PDB entry 6BYU | X-ray diffraction, 3.60 A resolution | chains C and D of the 6 polymer chains in the assembly

[Chain C]
Protein: DNA-directed RNA polymerase subunit beta
From: Escherichia coli
Notes: EC 2.7.7.6
UniProt: P0A8V2 (RPOB_ECOLI); residue numbers follow UniProt; this construct covers 1-1342
Chain sequence (1342 residues; row label = number of the first residue in the row):
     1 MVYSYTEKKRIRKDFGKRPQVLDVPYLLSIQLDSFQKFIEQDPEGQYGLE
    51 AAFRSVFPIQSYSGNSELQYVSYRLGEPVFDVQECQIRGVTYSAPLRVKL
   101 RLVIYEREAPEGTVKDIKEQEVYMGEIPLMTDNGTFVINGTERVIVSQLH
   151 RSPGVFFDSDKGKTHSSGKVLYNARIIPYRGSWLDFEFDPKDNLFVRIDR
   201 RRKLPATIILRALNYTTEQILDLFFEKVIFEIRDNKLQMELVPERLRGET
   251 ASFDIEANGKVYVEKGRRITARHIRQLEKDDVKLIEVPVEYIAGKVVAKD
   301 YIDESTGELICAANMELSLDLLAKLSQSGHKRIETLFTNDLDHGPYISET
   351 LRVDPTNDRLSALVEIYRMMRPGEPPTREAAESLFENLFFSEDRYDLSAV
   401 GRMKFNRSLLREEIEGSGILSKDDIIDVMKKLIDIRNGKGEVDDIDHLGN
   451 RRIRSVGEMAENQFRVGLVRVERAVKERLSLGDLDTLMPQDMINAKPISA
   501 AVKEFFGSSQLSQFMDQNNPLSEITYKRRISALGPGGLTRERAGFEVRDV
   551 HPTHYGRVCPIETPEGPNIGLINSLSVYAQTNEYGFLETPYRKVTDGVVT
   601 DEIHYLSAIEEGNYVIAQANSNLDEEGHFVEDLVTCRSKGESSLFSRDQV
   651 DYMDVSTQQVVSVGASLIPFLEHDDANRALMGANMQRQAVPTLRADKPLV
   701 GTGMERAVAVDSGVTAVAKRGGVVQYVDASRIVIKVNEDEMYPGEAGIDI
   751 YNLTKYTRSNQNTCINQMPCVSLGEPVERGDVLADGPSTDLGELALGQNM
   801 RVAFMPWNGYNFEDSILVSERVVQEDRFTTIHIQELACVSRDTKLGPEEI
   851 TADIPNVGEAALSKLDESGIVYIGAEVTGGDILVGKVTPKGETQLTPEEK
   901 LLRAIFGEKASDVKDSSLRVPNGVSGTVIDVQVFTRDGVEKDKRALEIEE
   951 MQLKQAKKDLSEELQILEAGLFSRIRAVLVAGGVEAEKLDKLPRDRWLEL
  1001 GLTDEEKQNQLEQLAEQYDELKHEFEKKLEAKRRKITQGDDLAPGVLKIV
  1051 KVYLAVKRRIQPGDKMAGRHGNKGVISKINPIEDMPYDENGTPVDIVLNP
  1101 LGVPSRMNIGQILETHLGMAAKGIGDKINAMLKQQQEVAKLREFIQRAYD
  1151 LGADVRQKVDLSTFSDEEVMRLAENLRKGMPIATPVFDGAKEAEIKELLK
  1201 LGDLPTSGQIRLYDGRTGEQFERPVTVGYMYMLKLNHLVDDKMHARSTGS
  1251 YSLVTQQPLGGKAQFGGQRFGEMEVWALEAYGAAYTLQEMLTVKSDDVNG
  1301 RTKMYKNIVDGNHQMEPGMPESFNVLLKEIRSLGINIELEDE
Not modelled in the structure: 1-2
Sequence notes: engineered mutation Y526 (His in P0A8V2)
Swiss-Prot annotation at these positions:
  - modified residue (N6-acetyllysine): K1022, K1200
Residues lining bound ligands: ECJ ((5R)-5-(6-amino-9H-purin-9-yl)-2-({[(S)-hydroxy(phosphonooxy)phosphoryl]oxy}methyl)-4-oxo-4,5-dihydrofuran-3-yl trihydrogen diphosphate): H1237, K1242, Q1268

[Chain D]
Protein: DNA-directed RNA polymerase subunit beta'
From: Escherichia coli
Notes: EC 2.7.7.6
UniProt: P0A8T7 (RPOC_ECOLI); residue numbers follow UniProt; this construct covers 1-1407
Chain sequence (1407 residues; row label = number of the first residue in the row):
     1 MKDLLKFLKAQTKTEEFDAIKIALASPDMIRSWSFGEVKKPETINYRTFK
    51 PERDGLFCARIFGPVKDYECLCGKYKRLKHRGVICEKCGVEVTQTKVRRE
   101 RMGHIELASPTAHIWFLKSLPSRIGLLLDMPLRDIERVLYFESYVVIEGG
   151 MTNLERQQILTEEQYLDALEEFGDEFDAKMGAEAIQALLKSMDLEQECEQ
   201 LREELNETNSETKRKKLTKRIKLLEAFVQSGNKPEWMILTVLPVLPPDLR
   251 PLVPLDGGRFATSDLNDLYRRVINRNNRLKRLLDLAAPDIIVRNEKRMLQ
   301 EAVDALLDNGRRGRAITGSNKRPLKSLADMIKGKQGRFRQNLLGKRVDYS
   351 GRSVITVGPYLRLHQCGLPKKMALELFKPFIYGKLELRGLATTIKAAKKM
   401 VEREEAVVWDILDEVIREHPVLLNRAPTLHRLGIQAFEPVLIEGKAIQLH
   451 PLVCAAYNADFDGDQMAVHVPLTLEAQLEARALMMSTNNILSPANGEPII
   501 VPSQDVVLGLYYMTRDCVNAKGEGMVLTGPKEAERLYRSGLASLHARVKV
   551 RITEYEKDANGELVAKTSLKDTTVGRAILWMIVPKGLPYSIVNQALGKKA
   601 ISKMLNTCYRILGLKPTVIFADQIMYTGFAYAARSGASVGIDDMVIPEKK
   651 HEIISEAEAEVAEIQEQFQSGLVTAGERYNKVIDIWAAANDRVSKAMMDN
   701 LQTETVINRDGQEEKQVSFNSIYMMADSGARGSAAQIRQLAGMRGLMAKP
   751 DGSIIETPITANFREGLNVLQYFISTHGARKGLADTALKTANSGYLTRRL
   801 VDVAQDLVVTEDDCGTHEGIMMTPVIEGGDVKEPLRDRVLGRVTAEDVLK
   851 PGTADILVPRNTLLHEQWCDLLEENSVDAVKVRSVVSCDTDFGVCAHCYG
   901 RDLARGHIINKGEAIGVIAAQSIGEPGTQLTMRTFHIGGAASRAAAESSI
   951 QVKNKGSIKLSNVKSVVNSSGKLVITSRNTELKLIDEFGRTKESYKVPYG
  1001 AVLAKGDGEQVAGGETVANWDPHTMPVITEVSGFVRFTDMIDGQTITRQT
  1051 DELTGLSSLVVLDSAERTAGGKDLRPALKIVDAQGNDVLIPGTDMPAQYF
  1101 LPGKAIVQLEDGVQISSGDTLARIPQESGGTKDITGGLPRVADLFEARRP
  1151 KEPAILAEISGIVSFGKETKGKRRLVITPVDGSDPYEEMIPKWRQLNVFE
  1201 GERVERGDVISDGPEAPHDILRLRGVHAVTRYIVNEVQDVYRLQGVKIND
  1251 KHIEVIVRQMLRKATIVNAGSSDFLEGEQVEYSRVKIANRELEANGKVGA
  1301 TYSRDLLGITKASLATESFISAASFQETTRVLTEAAVAGKRDELRGLKEN
  1351 VIVGRLIPAGTGYAYHQDRMRRRAAGEAPAAPQVTAEDASASLAELLNAG
  1401 LGGSDNE
Not modelled in the structure: 1-7, 334-336, 932-1134, 1377-1407
Swiss-Prot annotation at these positions:
  - binding site (Zn(2+)): C70, C72, C85, C88, C814, C888, C895, C898
  - binding site (Mg(2+)): D460, D462, D464
  - modified residue: K983 (N6-acetyllysine)
Ion coordination: Zn2+ site 1: C70, C72, C85, C88; Mg2+: D460, D462, D464; Zn2+ site 2: C814, C888, C895, C898
Residues lining bound ligands: ECJ ((5R)-5-(6-amino-9H-purin-9-yl)-2-({[(S)-hydroxy(phosphonooxy)phosphoryl]oxy}methyl)-4-oxo-4,5-dihydrofuran-3-yl trihydrogen diphosphate): R346, R352, N424, R425, A426, Q465, M466, A467

[How chain C and chain D interact]
Residue-residue contacts - 360 pairs, chain C then chain D:
  F545(C) - K781(D)
  F545(C) - A784(D)  hydrophobic
  R548(C) - R780(D)  hydrogen bond (backbone-side chain)
  D549(C) - P750(D)
  D549(C) - H777(D)  salt bridge
  D549(C) - R780(D)
  V550(C) - P750(D)
  V550(C) - T776(D)
  V550(C) - H777(D)
  V550(C) - R780(D)
  Y555(C) - V769(D)
  Y555(C) - F773(D)  hydrophobic
  C559(C) - R780(D)
  P560(C) - F773(D)  hydrophobic
  P560(C) - T776(D)
  P560(C) - R780(D)  hydrogen bond (backbone-side chain)
  I569(C) - R780(D)
  I569(C) - L783(D)
  G570(C) - R780(D)
  N573(C) - R780(D)
  Q618(C) - V769(D)
  Q618(C) - L770(D)
  N620(C) - N768(D)
  N620(C) - V769(D)
  E641(C) - K749(D)  salt bridge
  S642(C) - L770(D)
  T657(C) - V769(D)
  V660(C) - V769(D)  hydrophobic
  L671(C) - Y772(D)
  E672(C) - G766(D)
  E672(C) - L767(D)  hydrogen bond (backbone-backbone)
  H673(C) - F763(D)  hydrogen bond (side chain-backbone)
  H673(C) - R764(D)
  H673(C) - E765(D)  hydrogen bond (side chain-backbone)
  H673(C) - G766(D)
  D674(C) - Y772(D)  hydrogen bond (backbone-side chain)
  D675(C) - R744(D)  salt bridge
  D675(C) - F763(D)
  D675(C) - Y772(D)
  A676(C) - Y772(D)  hydrogen bond (backbone-side chain)
  A676(C) - S775(D)
  A676(C) - A779(D)  hydrophobic
  N677(C) - A779(D)
  N677(C) - L783(D)
  A679(C) - Y772(D)
  L680(C) - L783(D)  hydrophobic
  F804(C) - A637(D)
  F804(C) - S638(D)  hydrogen bond (backbone-side chain)
  M805(C) - A633(D)
  M805(C) - A637(D)
  P806(C) - D505(D)
  P806(C) - A632(D)
  P806(C) - A633(D)
  P806(C) - A637(D)
  N808(C) - P359(D)
  N808(C) - F629(D)
  N808(C) - A630(D)
  N808(C) - A633(D)
  G809(C) - V357(D)
  G809(C) - P359(D)
  G809(C) - F629(D)
  Y810(C) - P359(D)
  Y810(C) - Y360(D)
  N811(C) - D505(D)
  F812(C) - V357(D)  hydrophobic
  F812(C) - P451(D)
  F812(C) - C454(D)  hydrophobic
  F812(C) - S503(D)
  F812(C) - Q504(D)
  F812(C) - D505(D)
  F812(C) - F629(D)  hydrophobic
  E813(C) - A459(D)
  E813(C) - D460(D)
  E813(C) - F461(D)
  E813(C) - Q504(D)
  S815(C) - V357(D)
  S815(C) - F461(D)
  R841(C) - D256(D)
  R841(C) - G257(D)
  E892(C) - K66(D)  salt bridge
  E892(C) - E69(D)
  Q894(C) - L78(D)
  P897(C) - R77(D)
  G923(C) - K371(D)
  P1044(C) - G257(D)
  Q1061(C) - K445(D)
  P1062(C) - A446(D)
  G1063(C) - V354(D)
  K1065(C) - D462(D)
  K1065(C) - G463(D)
  K1073(C) - D462(D)  salt bridge
  G1074(C) - F461(D)
  V1075(C) - V354(D)  hydrophobic
  V1075(C) - T356(D)
  V1075(C) - F461(D)  hydrogen bond (backbone-backbone)
  V1075(C) - G463(D)
  I1076(C) - T356(D)
  S1077(C) - T356(D)
  S1077(C) - V357(D)
  N1099(C) - D505(D)  hydrogen bond
  P1100(C) - A637(D)
  P1100(C) - S638(D)
  P1100(C) - V639(D)  hydrophobic
  L1101(C) - Q504(D)
  L1101(C) - D505(D)
  L1101(C) - M725(D)  hydrophobic
  L1101(C) - R731(D)
  P1104(C) - M725(D)  hydrophobic
  S1105(C) - R731(D)  hydrogen bond
  S1105(C) - G732(D)
  S1105(C) - Q736(D)  hydrogen bond (backbone-side chain)
  R1106(C) - D460(D)  salt bridge
  R1106(C) - R731(D)
  M1107(C) - Q736(D)
  M1107(C) - Q739(D)
  M1107(C) - L740(D)  hydrophobic
  M1107(C) - F763(D)  hydrophobic
  I1109(C) - M644(D)  hydrophobic
  I1109(C) - L740(D)  hydrophobic
  I1109(C) - F763(D)
  I1112(C) - V639(D)  hydrophobic
  I1112(C) - I641(D)
  L1113(C) - I641(D)  hydrophobic
  H1116(C) - G640(D)
  H1116(C) - I641(D)
  F1187(C) - L767(D)
  F1187(C) - N768(D)
  F1187(C) - V769(D)
  F1187(C) - Y772(D)  hydrophobic
  E1192(C) - I641(D)
  E1192(C) - R764(D)  salt bridge
  K1196(C) - I641(D)
  K1196(C) - D642(D)  salt bridge
  S1207(C) - D642(D)
  Q1209(C) - G640(D)
  Q1209(C) - D643(D)
  E1219(C) - R538(D)  salt bridge
  E1219(C) - R634(D)  salt bridge
  F1221(C) - A633(D)
  F1221(C) - R634(D)
  E1222(C) - Y512(D)  hydrogen bond
  E1222(C) - Y537(D)  hydrogen bond
  E1222(C) - R634(D)
  E1222(C) - S635(D)
  E1222(C) - G636(D)
  R1223(C) - S635(D)
  R1223(C) - G636(D)
  R1223(C) - S638(D)
  R1223(C) - F719(D)  hydrogen bond (side chain-backbone)
  R1223(C) - N720(D)
  R1223(C) - S721(D)  hydrogen bond
  R1223(C) - M724(D)
  P1224(C) - S638(D)
  V1225(C) - G636(D)
  V1225(C) - S638(D)
  T1226(C) - S638(D)  hydrogen bond (backbone-side chain)
  T1226(C) - V639(D)  hydrogen bond (side chain-backbone)
  T1226(C) - G640(D)
  V1239(C) - K445(D)
  D1240(C) - K445(D)
  K1242(C) - R352(D)
  K1242(C) - S353(D)
  K1242(C) - V354(D)
  K1242(C) - Q465(D)  hydrogen bond
  M1243(C) - R352(D)
  M1243(C) - S353(D)
  M1243(C) - M372(D)  hydrophobic
  M1243(C) - K445(D)
  H1244(C) - G351(D)
  H1244(C) - R352(D)  hydrogen bond (backbone-backbone)
  H1244(C) - M372(D)
  A1245(C) - S350(D)
  A1245(C) - E375(D)
  R1246(C) - D348(D)  salt bridge
  R1246(C) - Y349(D)  hydrogen bond (backbone-backbone)
  R1246(C) - S350(D)  hydrogen bond (backbone-backbone)
  R1246(C) - E375(D)
  S1247(C) - D348(D)
  S1247(C) - Y349(D)  hydrogen bond (backbone-backbone)
  S1247(C) - E375(D)  hydrogen bond
  S1247(C) - L376(D)
  S1247(C) - K378(D)
  T1248(C) - Y349(D)
  Y1251(C) - D348(D)  hydrogen bond
  L1253(C) - R99(D)  hydrogen bond (backbone-side chain)
  L1253(C) - P251(D)  hydrophobic
  L1253(C) - V253(D)  hydrophobic
  V1254(C) - R99(D)  hydrogen bond (backbone-side chain)
  Q1256(C) - R99(D)
  Q1257(C) - K345(D)
  Q1257(C) - R346(D)
  P1258(C) - R346(D)
  P1258(C) - D348(D)
  Q1264(C) - E375(D)
  G1267(C) - R346(D)
  G1267(C) - V347(D)
  G1267(C) - S350(D)
  Q1268(C) - R346(D)
  Q1268(C) - V347(D)  hydrogen bond (backbone-backbone)
  Q1268(C) - S350(D)  hydrogen bond (backbone-side chain)
  Q1268(C) - G351(D)
  Q1268(C) - R352(D)  hydrogen bond
  Q1268(C) - A467(D)
  Q1268(C) - H469(D)
  R1269(C) - G344(D)
  R1269(C) - K345(D)
  R1269(C) - R346(D)
  F1270(C) - G344(D)
  F1270(C) - K345(D)  hydrogen bond (backbone-backbone)
  F1270(C) - V347(D)  hydrophobic
  F1270(C) - H469(D)
  G1271(C) - G344(D)
  E1272(C) - L342(D)
  E1272(C) - R798(D)
  M1273(C) - T428(D)
  E1274(C) - N424(D)
  E1274(C) - A426(D)
  E1274(C) - T428(D)  hydrogen bond
  E1274(C) - I434(D)
  W1276(C) - T797(D)
  W1276(C) - R798(D)
  W1276(C) - V801(D)  hydrophobic
  W1276(C) - V917(D)
  W1276(C) - Q921(D)
  A1277(C) - R431(D)
  A1277(C) - I434(D)  hydrophobic
  A1277(C) - Q921(D)
  L1278(C) - I434(D)  hydrophobic
  L1278(C) - M484(D)  hydrophobic
  E1279(C) - Q805(D)  hydrogen bond
  E1279(C) - A914(D)
  E1279(C) - V917(D)
  E1279(C) - L1347(D)
  E1279(C) - I1357(D)
  A1280(C) - R431(D)  hydrogen bond (backbone-side chain)
  A1280(C) - E913(D)
  A1280(C) - V917(D)  hydrophobic
  A1280(C) - Q921(D)
  Y1281(C) - R431(D)  hydrogen bond (side chain-backbone)
  Y1281(C) - L432(D)
  Y1281(C) - I434(D)  hydrogen bond (side chain-backbone)
  Y1281(C) - Q435(D)
  Y1281(C) - M484(D)  hydrophobic
  Y1281(C) - N489(D)  hydrogen bond
  G1282(C) - E479(D)
  G1282(C) - L483(D)
  G1282(C) - G1360(D)
  G1282(C) - T1361(D)  hydrogen bond (backbone-side chain)
  A1283(C) - E479(D)
  A1283(C) - L483(D)
  A1283(C) - M484(D)  hydrophobic
  A1284(C) - E479(D)  hydrogen bond (backbone-side chain)
  A1284(C) - L1356(D)
  A1284(C) - A1359(D)
  A1284(C) - T1361(D)  hydrogen bond (backbone-side chain)
  A1284(C) - G1362(D)
  Y1285(C) - E475(D)
  Y1285(C) - E479(D)  hydrogen bond (backbone-side chain)
  Y1285(C) - L1356(D)
  Y1285(C) - T1361(D)
  T1286(C) - L422(D)
  T1286(C) - A476(D)
  T1286(C) - E479(D)  hydrogen bond (backbone-side chain)
  L1287(C) - V1351(D)  hydrophobic
  L1287(C) - I1357(D)  hydrophobic
  Q1288(C) - G1354(D)
  Q1288(C) - R1355(D)
  Q1288(C) - L1356(D)
  E1289(C) - V470(D)
  E1289(C) - P471(D)
  E1289(C) - L472(D)  hydrogen bond (side chain-backbone)
  E1289(C) - T473(D)  hydrogen bond (side chain-backbone)
  E1289(C) - A476(D)
  M1290(C) - V347(D)
  M1290(C) - H469(D)
  L1291(C) - K345(D)
  L1291(C) - V1351(D)
  L1291(C) - G1354(D)
  T1292(C) - G1354(D)
  K1294(C) - V347(D)
  K1294(C) - D348(D)  hydrogen bond (backbone-backbone)
  K1294(C) - Y349(D)
  K1294(C) - V470(D)  hydrogen bond (side chain-backbone)
  K1294(C) - L472(D)
  S1295(C) - K345(D)
  S1295(C) - R346(D)  hydrogen bond (side chain-backbone)
  D1296(C) - K345(D)  salt bridge
  V1298(C) - K96(D)
  M1304(C) - L472(D)  hydrophobic
  M1304(C) - T473(D)
  Y1305(C) - Y349(D)
  Y1305(C) - P379(D)  hydrophobic
  Y1305(C) - Y382(D)
  I1308(C) - P379(D)  hydrophobic
  I1308(C) - F380(D)  hydrophobic
  V1309(C) - P379(D)
  V1309(C) - G383(D)
  H1313(C) - F380(D)
  H1313(C) - L472(D)
  H1313(C) - T473(D)  hydrogen bond (backbone-side chain)
  H1313(C) - L474(D)  hydrogen bond (backbone-backbone)
  H1313(C) - Q477(D)
  Q1314(C) - T473(D)
  M1315(C) - T473(D)
  G1318(C) - G1354(D)
  P1320(C) - K345(D)
  P1320(C) - V1353(D)
  P1320(C) - G1354(D)
  E1321(C) - R99(D)  salt bridge
  S1322(C) - K345(D)
  F1323(C) - I20(D)  hydrophobic
  F1323(C) - I1352(D)
  F1323(C) - V1353(D)  hydrophobic
  V1325(C) - R99(D)
  V1325(C) - L249(D)  hydrophobic
  L1326(C) - I331(D)  hydrophobic
  K1328(C) - E100(D)
  K1328(C) - L245(D)
  K1328(C) - L249(D)
  E1329(C) - M330(D)
  I1330(C) - L1332(D)  hydrophobic
  R1331(C) - W33(D)
  R1331(C) - P243(D)
  S1332(C) - M102(D)
  S1332(C) - P243(D)
  S1332(C) - L245(D)
  S1332(C) - Y269(D)
  S1332(C) - L327(D)
  L1333(C) - W115(D)  hydrophobic
  L1333(C) - P243(D)
  L1333(C) - L307(D)
  L1333(C) - L327(D)  hydrophobic
  L1333(C) - I331(D)  hydrophobic
  G1334(C) - L24(D)
  G1334(C) - A25(D)  hydrogen bond (backbone-backbone)
  G1334(C) - H113(D)  hydrogen bond (backbone-side chain)
  I1335(C) - I22(D)  hydrophobic
  I1335(C) - A23(D)
  I1335(C) - W33(D)
  I1335(C) - F116(D)  hydrophobic
  I1335(C) - A1336(D)  hydrophobic
  N1336(C) - I22(D)
  N1336(C) - A23(D)  hydrogen bond (backbone-backbone)
  N1336(C) - L24(D)
  N1336(C) - A25(D)
  N1336(C) - M29(D)
  N1336(C) - W33(D)
  I1337(C) - K21(D)
  E1338(C) - I20(D)
  E1338(C) - K21(D)  hydrogen bond (backbone-backbone)
  L1339(C) - F17(D)  hydrophobic
  E1340(C) - F17(D)
  E1340(C) - D18(D)
  E1340(C) - A19(D)  hydrogen bond (backbone-backbone)
  E1340(C) - K21(D)
  E1340(C) - R1341(D)  salt bridge
  D1341(C) - D18(D)
  D1341(C) - R1341(D)  salt bridge
  E1342(C) - E16(D)
  E1342(C) - D18(D)
Also at the interface, not in a pair above, chain C (166 interface residues in all): H551, P552, H554, I561, T563, E565, R637, W807, D814, K844, L895, V1103, T1206, T1217, G1249, T1255, V1275, V1293, M1319
Also at the interface, not in a pair above, chain D (185 interface residues in all): E15, R47, F49, K76, V244, P246, A328, N341, L343, I355, P369, I394, Q448, A480, A730, I918, I1320, K1348

[Overview]
Chain C and chain D form an interface of 166 and 185 residues respectively, with 54 hydrogen bonds and 15 salt
bridges. Among the polar pairs are D549(C)-H777(D), E641(C)-K749(D) and D675(C)-R744(D). Compound ECJ is bound
between chain C and chain D.
Chain C is DNA-directed RNA polymerase subunit beta and chain D is DNA-directed RNA polymerase subunit beta',
both from Escherichia coli; the structure, X-ray crystal structure of Escherichia coli RNA polymerase
(RpoB-H526Y) and ppApp complex, was determined by X-ray diffraction.
